Entry 4LOY (X-ray diffraction, 1.77 A resolution); this record covers chains H and L of the 3 polymer chains in the assembly.

[Chain H]
Protein: Thrombin heavy chain
From: Homo sapiens
Notes: EC 3.4.21.5
Reference sequence: P00734 (THRB_HUMAN); the construct lacks a stretch of the UniProt sequence and is renumbered around it, so the offset changes along the chain: 16-36 = UniProt 364-384; 37-49 = UniProt 386-398; 51-60 = UniProt 400-409; 61-77 = UniProt 419-435; 8 more segments
Amino-acid sequence (257 residues; each row starts with the number of its first residue; note: 4 numbers in that range are skipped by the numbering (no residue carries them; nothing is unmodelled there); a row labelled like 60A-60I holds insertion residues (60A, then the next letters in order)):
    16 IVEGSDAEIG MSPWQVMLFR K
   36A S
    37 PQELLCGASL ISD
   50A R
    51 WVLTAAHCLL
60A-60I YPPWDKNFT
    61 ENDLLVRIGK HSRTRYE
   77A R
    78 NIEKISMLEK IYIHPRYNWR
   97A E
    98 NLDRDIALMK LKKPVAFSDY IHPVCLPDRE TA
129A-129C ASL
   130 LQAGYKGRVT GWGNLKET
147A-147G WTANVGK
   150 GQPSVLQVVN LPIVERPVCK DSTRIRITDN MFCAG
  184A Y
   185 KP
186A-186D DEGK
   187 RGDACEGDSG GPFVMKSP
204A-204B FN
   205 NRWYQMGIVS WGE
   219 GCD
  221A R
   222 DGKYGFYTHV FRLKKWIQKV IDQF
Unresolved in the structure: 147A-147G
Cystine bridges: Cys42-Cys58, Cys168-Cys182, Cys191-Cys220
Covalently attached groups: N-acetylglucosamine (NAG) linked to Asn60G
Ion coordination: Na+ site 1: Glu127, Ser129B; Na+ site 2: Arg221A, Lys224
Small-molecule neighbours: 6XS (5-Chloro-thiophene-2-carboxylic acid [(S)-2-[2-chloro-5-fluoro-3-(2-oxo-piperidin-1-yl)-benzenesulfonylamino]-3-(4-methyl-piperazin-1-yl)-3-oxo-propyl]-amide): His57, Tyr60A, Trp60D, Glu97A, Asn98, Leu99, Ile174, Asp189, Ala190, Cys191, Glu192, Ser195, Val213, Ser214, Trp215, Gly216, Glu217, Gly219, Cys220, Gly226, Phe227, Tyr228
Swiss-Prot annotation at these positions:
  - region: Ala183 to Val200 (High affinity receptor-binding region which is also known as the TP508 peptide)
  - active site (Charge relay system): His57, Asp102, Ser195
  - glycosylation: Asn60G (N-linked (GlcNAc...) (complex) asparagine)

[Chain L]
Protein: Thrombin light chain
Notes: EC 3.4.21.5
Reference sequence: P00734 (THRB_HUMAN); residues 1-14 here correspond to UniProt positions 336-349 (UniProt number = residue number + 335)
Amino-acid sequence (27 residues; each row starts with the number of its first residue; a row labelled like 14A-14K holds insertion residues (14A, then the next letters in order)):
    1B A
    1A D
     1 CGLRPLFEKK SLED
14A-14K KTERELLESYI

[How chain H and chain L interact]
Cross-chain cystine bridges: Cys122(H)-Cys1(L)
Contacting residue pairs (59; chain H residue first):
  Glu23(H) - Phe7(L)
  Glu23(H) - Asp14(L)
  Glu23(H) - Lys14A(L)  hydrogen bond (side chain-backbone)
  Ile24(H) - Leu6(L)
  Ile24(H) - Phe7(L)
  Gly25(H) - Arg4(L)
  Gly25(H) - Phe7(L)
  Met26(H) - Arg4(L)  hydrogen bond (backbone-side chain)
  Met26(H) - Phe7(L)
  Met26(H) - Asp14(L)
  Pro28(H) - Arg4(L)
  Trp29(H) - Gly2(L)
  Trp29(H) - Arg4(L)
  Ser115(H) - Pro5(L)
  Asp116(H) - Pro5(L)
  Asp116(H) - Leu6(L)
  His119(H) - Asp1A(L)  salt bridge
  His119(H) - Leu3(L)  hydrogen bond (side chain-backbone)
  His119(H) - Lys9(L)
  Pro120(H) - Cys1(L)
  Pro120(H) - Gly2(L)  hydrogen bond (backbone-backbone)
  Val121(H) - Cys1(L)
  Cys122(H) - Cys1(L)  disulfide
  Cys122(H) - Gly2(L)
  Gly133(H) - Ser14I(L)
  Tyr134(H) - Ser14I(L)
  Tyr134(H) - Tyr14J(L)  hydrophobic
  Tyr134(H) - Ile14K(L)  hydrogen bond (side chain-backbone)
  Lys135(H) - Glu14E(L)  salt bridge
  Lys135(H) - Leu14F(L)
  Lys135(H) - Ser14I(L)  hydrogen bond (backbone-side chain)
  Lys135(H) - Tyr14J(L)  hydrogen bond (backbone-side chain)
  Gly136(H) - Leu14F(L)
  Arg137(H) - Arg4(L)
  Arg137(H) - Asp14(L)  salt bridge
  Arg137(H) - Thr14B(L)  hydrogen bond
  Arg137(H) - Glu14C(L)
  Asn159(H) - Thr14B(L)  hydrogen bond
  Asn159(H) - Glu14E(L)  hydrogen bond
  Asn159(H) - Leu14F(L)
  Tyr184A(H) - Glu14E(L)  hydrogen bond
  Met201(H) - Tyr14J(L)
  Lys202(H) - Glu8(L)  salt bridge
  Lys202(H) - Glu14C(L)  salt bridge
  Lys202(H) - Tyr14J(L)
  Pro204(H) - Leu14G(L)  hydrophobic
  Pro204(H) - Tyr14J(L)
  Asn205(H) - Leu3(L)
  Asn205(H) - Glu8(L)
  Arg206(H) - Cys1(L)  hydrogen bond (side chain-backbone)
  Arg206(H) - Asp1A(L)
  Arg206(H) - Ala1B(L)  hydrogen bond (side chain-backbone)
  Arg206(H) - Gly2(L)
  Arg206(H) - Leu3(L)
  Trp207(H) - Gly2(L)  hydrogen bond (backbone-backbone)
  Trp207(H) - Arg4(L)
  Trp207(H) - Glu8(L)  hydrogen bond
  Trp207(H) - Asp14(L)
  Trp207(H) - Leu14F(L)  hydrophobic
Also at the interface, not in a pair above, chain H (26 interface residues in all): Tyr117

[Overview]
Chain H and chain L form an interface of 26 and 21 residues respectively, with 1 disulfide bond, 15 hydrogen
bonds and 5 salt bridges. Among the polar pairs are His119(H)-Asp1A(L), Lys135(H)-Glu14E(L) and
Arg137(H)-Asp14(L). Chain H binds compound 6XS. Covalently linked N-acetylglucosamine: at Asn60G(H).
Chain H is Thrombin heavy chain (Homo sapiens) and chain L is Thrombin light chain; the structure, Crystal
Structure Analysis of thrombin in complex with compound D57, 5-Chlorothiophene-2-carboxylic acid
[(S)-2-[2-methyl-3-(2- oxopyrrolidin-1-yl)benzenesulfonylamino]-3-(4-methylpiperazin-1- yl)-3-oxopropyl]amide
(SAR107375), was determined by X-ray diffraction together with 4LXB, 4BTI, 4BTT and 4BTU from the same study.
